PDB entry 5M1D | X-ray diffraction, 2.70 A resolution | chains A and B of the 3 polymer chains in the assembly

[Chain A (and B)]
Molecule: 3-octaprenyl-4-hydroxybenzoate carboxy-lyase
Organism: Escherichia coli
Notes: EC 4.1.1.98; chain B of this document is another copy of the same molecule, construct and numbering; everything in this record applies to it too
Reference sequence: P0AAB5 (UBID_ECOL6); residues 1-497 here = UniProt positions 1-497
Chain sequence (517 residues; numbered -19 to 497; the number before each row is that of its first residue; numbers below 1 keep their minus sign (Met-19 is residue -19)):
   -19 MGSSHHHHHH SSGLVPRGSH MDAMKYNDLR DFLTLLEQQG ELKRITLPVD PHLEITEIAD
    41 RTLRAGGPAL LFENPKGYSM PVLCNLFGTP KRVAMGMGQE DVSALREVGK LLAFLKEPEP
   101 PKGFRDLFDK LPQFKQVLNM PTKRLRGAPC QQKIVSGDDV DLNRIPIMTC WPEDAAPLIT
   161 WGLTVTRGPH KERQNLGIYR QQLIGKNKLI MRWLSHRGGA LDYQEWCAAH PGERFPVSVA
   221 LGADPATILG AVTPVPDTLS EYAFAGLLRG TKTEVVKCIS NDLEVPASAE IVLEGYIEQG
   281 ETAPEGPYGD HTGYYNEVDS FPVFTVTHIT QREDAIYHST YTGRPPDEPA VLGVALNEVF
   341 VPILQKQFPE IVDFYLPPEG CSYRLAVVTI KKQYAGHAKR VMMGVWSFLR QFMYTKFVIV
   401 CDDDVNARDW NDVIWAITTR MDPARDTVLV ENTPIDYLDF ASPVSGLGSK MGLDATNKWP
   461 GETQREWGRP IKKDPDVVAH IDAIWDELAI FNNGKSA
Disordered / not traced: -19 to 5, 97-114, 493-497 (chain B: -19 to 5, 97-117, 492-497)
Differences from the reference sequence: initiating methionine (-19); expression tag (-18 to 0)
UniProt features mapped onto this chain:
  - active site: Asp290 (Proton donor)
  - binding site (Mn(2+)): Asn175, Glu241
  - binding site (prenylated FMN): Ile178 to Arg180, Arg192 to Leu194, Arg197, Gly198
Bound ions: Mn2+: Asn175, Glu241 (together with prenylated-FMN iminium form); Na+: Ala231, Glu241 (together with prenylated-FMN iminium form)
Residues lining bound ligands: prenylated-FMN iminium form (4LU; 1-deoxy-5-O-phosphono-1-(3,3,4,5-tetramethyl-9,11-dioxo-2,3,8,9,10,11-hexahydro-7H-quinolino[1,8-fg]pteridin-12-ium-7-y l)-D-ribitol): Thr160, Trp161, Asn175, Leu176, Gly177, Ile178, Tyr179, Arg180, Arg192, Trp193, Leu194, Arg197, Gly198, Ala231, Val232, Thr233, Glu241, Thr320, Thr322, Pro329, Leu332

[How chain A and chain B interact]
Contacting residue pairs (175):
  Lys23(A) - Leu488(B)
  Lys23(A) - Ala489(B)  hydrogen bond (side chain-backbone)
  Ile25(A) - Leu488(B)  hydrophobic
  Leu27(A) - Glu487(B)
  Leu27(A) - Leu488(B)  hydrophobic
  Leu33(A) - Val477(B)  hydrophobic
  Glu34(A) - His480(B)  salt bridge
  Glu37(A) - Lys473(B)  salt bridge
  Glu37(A) - Val477(B)
  Glu37(A) - Val478(B)
  Glu37(A) - Ile481(B)
  Ile38(A) - Ile481(B)  hydrophobic
  Ile38(A) - Leu488(B)  hydrophobic
  Ile38(A) - Ile490(B)  hydrophobic
  Asp40(A) - Lys473(B)  salt bridge
  Arg41(A) - Val478(B)  hydrogen bond (side chain-backbone)
  Arg41(A) - Ile481(B)
  Arg41(A) - Asp482(B)  salt bridge
  Arg41(A) - Trp485(B)
  Thr42(A) - Ile490(B)
  Arg44(A) - Asn411(B)
  Ala45(A) - Phe491(B)  hydrophobic
  Gly47(A) - Phe491(B)
  Pro48(A) - Ile490(B)  hydrophobic
  Trp151(A) - Ile471(B)  hydrophobic
  Pro152(A) - Lys472(B)
  Pro152(A) - Lys473(B)
  Pro152(A) - Asp474(B)
  Glu153(A) - Arg469(B)  salt bridge
  Gly289(A) - Ile471(B)
  Asp290(A) - Ile471(B)
  Thr292(A) - Trp415(B)  hydrogen bond (backbone-side chain)
  Thr292(A) - Thr419(B)
  Gly293(A) - Pro470(B)
  Gly293(A) - Ile471(B)  hydrogen bond (backbone-backbone)
  Tyr294(A) - Trp415(B)
  Tyr294(A) - Thr419(B)  hydrogen bond
  Tyr294(A) - Arg420(B)  hydrogen bond
  Tyr294(A) - Gly468(B)
  Tyr294(A) - Arg469(B)
  Tyr294(A) - Pro470(B)  hydrophobic
  Tyr294(A) - Ile471(B)
  Tyr295(A) - Arg469(B)  hydrogen bond (backbone-backbone)
  Tyr295(A) - Pro470(B)
  Tyr295(A) - Ile471(B)  hydrophobic
  Glu297(A) - Arg469(B)  salt bridge
  Arg324(A) - Asp404(B)  salt bridge
  Arg324(A) - Asp412(B)  salt bridge
  Arg324(A) - Trp415(B)
  Pro325(A) - Trp415(B)
  Pro326(A) - Asn411(B)
  Glu359(A) - Asn411(B)
  Glu359(A) - Ile414(B)
  Glu359(A) - Trp415(B)  hydrogen bond (backbone-backbone)
  Glu359(A) - Thr418(B)
  Gly360(A) - Thr418(B)
  Cys361(A) - Thr419(B)
  Arg364(A) - Thr418(B)  hydrogen bond (side chain-backbone)
  Arg364(A) - Thr419(B)
  Lys396(A) - Thr418(B)
  Lys396(A) - Met421(B)  hydrogen bond (side chain-backbone)
  Phe397(A) - Ile417(B)  hydrophobic
  Trp410(A) - Trp410(B)
  Trp410(A) - Ile414(B)  hydrophobic
  Asn411(A) - Arg324(B)
  Asn411(A) - Glu359(B)
  Asp412(A) - Arg324(B)  salt bridge
  Ile414(A) - Glu359(B)
  Ile414(A) - Gly360(B)
  Ile414(A) - Trp410(B)  hydrophobic
  Trp415(A) - Thr292(B)  hydrogen bond (side chain-backbone)
  Trp415(A) - Tyr294(B)
  Trp415(A) - Arg324(B)
  Trp415(A) - Glu359(B)  hydrogen bond (backbone-backbone)
  Ile417(A) - Phe397(B)  hydrophobic
  Thr418(A) - Glu359(B)
  Thr418(A) - Gly360(B)
  Thr418(A) - Cys361(B)
  Thr418(A) - Arg364(B)  hydrogen bond (backbone-side chain)
  Thr418(A) - Lys396(B)
  Thr419(A) - Thr292(B)
  Thr419(A) - Tyr294(B)  hydrogen bond
  Thr419(A) - Cys361(B)
  Thr419(A) - Arg364(B)
  Thr419(A) - Phe440(B)
  Thr419(A) - Ala441(B)
  Arg420(A) - Tyr294(B)  hydrogen bond
  Arg420(A) - Ala441(B)
  Met421(A) - Lys396(B)  hydrogen bond (backbone-side chain)
  Met421(A) - Ala441(B)
  Asp422(A) - Ala441(B)
  Asp422(A) - Pro443(B)
  Asp422(A) - Gly448(B)
  Asp422(A) - Ser449(B)  hydrogen bond
  Pro423(A) - Ser449(B)
  Pro423(A) - Met451(B)  hydrophobic
  Ala424(A) - Glu431(B)
  Ala424(A) - Ser449(B)  hydrogen bond (backbone-side chain)
  Arg425(A) - Ala441(B)  hydrogen bond (side chain-backbone)
  Thr427(A) - Met451(B)
  Tyr437(A) - Arg465(B)  hydrogen bond (backbone-side chain)
  Asp439(A) - Arg465(B)  hydrogen bond (backbone-side chain)
  Phe440(A) - Thr419(B)
  Phe440(A) - Arg465(B)
  Phe440(A) - Glu466(B)
  Phe440(A) - Trp467(B)
  Phe440(A) - Gly468(B)
  Ala441(A) - Thr419(B)
  Ala441(A) - Arg420(B)
  Ala441(A) - Met421(B)
  Ala441(A) - Asp422(B)
  Ala441(A) - Arg425(B)  hydrogen bond (backbone-side chain)
  Ala441(A) - Trp467(B)  hydrophobic
  Ser442(A) - Arg465(B)  hydrogen bond (backbone-side chain)
  Pro443(A) - Asp422(B)
  Pro443(A) - Arg425(B)
  Pro443(A) - Arg465(B)
  Val444(A) - Arg465(B)
  Ser445(A) - Arg465(B)
  Gly448(A) - Asp422(B)
  Ser449(A) - Asp422(B)  hydrogen bond
  Ser449(A) - Pro423(B)
  Ser449(A) - Ala424(B)  hydrogen bond (side chain-backbone)
  Met451(A) - Pro423(B)  hydrophobic
  Met451(A) - Thr427(B)
  Arg465(A) - Tyr437(B)  hydrogen bond (side chain-backbone)
  Arg465(A) - Asp439(B)  hydrogen bond (side chain-backbone)
  Arg465(A) - Phe440(B)
  Arg465(A) - Ser442(B)  hydrogen bond (side chain-backbone)
  Arg465(A) - Pro443(B)
  Arg465(A) - Val444(B)
  Arg465(A) - Ser445(B)
  Glu466(A) - Glu297(B)
  Glu466(A) - Phe440(B)
  Trp467(A) - Phe440(B)
  Trp467(A) - Ala441(B)  hydrophobic
  Gly468(A) - Tyr294(B)
  Gly468(A) - Phe440(B)
  Arg469(A) - Glu153(B)  salt bridge
  Arg469(A) - Tyr294(B)
  Arg469(A) - Tyr295(B)  hydrogen bond (backbone-backbone)
  Arg469(A) - Glu297(B)  salt bridge
  Pro470(A) - Gly293(B)
  Pro470(A) - Tyr294(B)
  Pro470(A) - Tyr295(B)
  Ile471(A) - Trp151(B)  hydrophobic
  Ile471(A) - Gly289(B)
  Ile471(A) - Gly293(B)  hydrogen bond (backbone-backbone)
  Ile471(A) - Tyr295(B)  hydrophobic
  Lys472(A) - Pro152(B)
  Lys473(A) - Glu37(B)  salt bridge
  Lys473(A) - Asp40(B)  salt bridge
  Asp474(A) - Pro152(B)
  Val477(A) - Leu33(B)  hydrophobic
  Val477(A) - Glu37(B)
  Val478(A) - Glu37(B)
  Val478(A) - Arg41(B)  hydrogen bond (backbone-side chain)
  His480(A) - Glu34(B)  salt bridge
  Ile481(A) - Glu37(B)
  Ile481(A) - Ile38(B)  hydrophobic
  Ile481(A) - Arg41(B)
  Asp482(A) - Arg41(B)  salt bridge
  Trp485(A) - Arg41(B)
  Glu487(A) - Leu27(B)
  Leu488(A) - Lys23(B)  hydrogen bond (backbone-side chain)
  Leu488(A) - Ile25(B)  hydrophobic
  Leu488(A) - Leu27(B)  hydrophobic
  Leu488(A) - Ile38(B)  hydrophobic
  Ala489(A) - Lys23(B)  hydrogen bond (backbone-side chain)
  Ile490(A) - Ile38(B)  hydrophobic
  Ile490(A) - Thr42(B)
  Ile490(A) - Pro48(B)
  Ile490(A) - Leu50(B)  hydrophobic
  Phe491(A) - Ala45(B)  hydrophobic
  Phe491(A) - Gly47(B)
Other interface residues (no listed pair), chain A (89 interface residues in all): Leu50, Lys56, Pro287, Gly323, Leu365, Leu429, Glu431, Lys450, Ile484
Other interface residues (no listed pair), chain B (91 interface residues in all): Lys56, Pro287, Asp290, Gly323, Pro325, Leu365, Val405, Asp409, Leu429, Lys450, Thr463, Ile484

[Summary]
89 residues of chain A face 91 of chain B across their interface; the contacts include 33 hydrogen bonds and
15 salt bridges. Polar contacts include Glu34(A)-His480(B), Glu37(A)-Lys473(B) and Asp40(A)-Lys473(B). Chain A
binds prenylated-FMN iminium form.
Chain A and chain B are both 3-octaprenyl-4-hydroxybenzoate carboxy-lyase (Escherichia coli); the structure,
Crystal structure of N-terminally tagged UbiD from E. coli reconstituted with prFMN cofactor, was determined
by X-ray diffraction, deposited together with 5M1B, 5M1C and 5M1E.
